PDB entry 3HDD | X-ray diffraction, 2.20 A resolution | chains D and A of the 4 polymer chains in the assembly

== Chain D ==
Molecule: 21-nt DNA strand
Notes: fragment: homeodomain
Sequence (21 nucleotides; numbered 322 to 342; the number before each row is that of its first residue):
   322 ATTAGGTAATTACATGGCAAA

== Chain A ==
Molecule: Engrailed homeodomain
Organism: Drosophila melanogaster
Reference sequence: P02836 (HMEN_DROME); residues 1-60 here correspond to UniProt positions 454-513 (UniProt number = residue number + 453)
Sequence (60 residues; numbered 1 to 60; the number before each row is that of its first residue):
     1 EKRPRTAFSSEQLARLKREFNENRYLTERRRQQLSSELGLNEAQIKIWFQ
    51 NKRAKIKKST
Disordered / not traced: 1-4, 60
UniProt features mapped onto this chain:
  - DNA-binding region: Glu1 to Thr60 (Homeobox)

== Interface between chain D and chain A ==
Contacting residue pairs (11):
  DG326(D) with Arg31(A), salt bridge to the phosphate
  DG327(D) with Tyr25(A), phosphate contact; Gln50(A), phosphate contact; Arg53(A), salt bridge to the phosphate
  DT328(D) with Tyr25(A), hydrogen bond to the phosphate; Gln50(A), base contact; Arg53(A), salt bridge to the phosphate; Lys57(A), phosphate contact
  DA329(D) with Lys57(A), salt bridge to the phosphate
  DA333(D) with Arg5(A), base contact
  DC334(D) with Arg5(A), base contact
Also at the interface, not in a pair above, chain A (8 interface residues in all): Leu26, Lys46

== Overview ==
Chain D and chain A form an interface of 6 and 8 residues respectively; the contacts include 1 hydrogen bond
and 4 salt bridges. Polar pairs include DT328(D)-Tyr25(A), DG326(D)-Arg31(A) and DG327(D)-Arg53(A). From
UniProt: a DNA-binding region on chain A.
Chain D is a 21-nt DNA strand and chain A is Engrailed homeodomain (Drosophila melanogaster); the structure,
Engrailed homeodomain DNA complex, was determined by X-ray diffraction.
